2F9D - chains A and P; structure by X-ray diffraction, 2.50 A resolution.

[Chain A]
Name: Pre-mRNA branch site protein p14
Organism: Homo sapiens
UniProt: Q9Y3B4 (PM14_HUMAN); numbering as in UniProt (aligned over 1-125)
Sequence (125 residues; each row starts with the number of its first residue):
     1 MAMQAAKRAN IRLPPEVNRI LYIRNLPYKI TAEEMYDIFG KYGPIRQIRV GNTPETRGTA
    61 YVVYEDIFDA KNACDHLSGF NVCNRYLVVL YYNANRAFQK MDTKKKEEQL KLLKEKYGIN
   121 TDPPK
Not modelled in the structure: 1-11
Reported in the primary citation:
  - mutagenesis - Y22M: unchanged binding to bulged duplex RNA

[Chain P]
Name: Splicing factor 3B subunit 1
Organism: Homo sapiens
Notes: fragment: Residues: 373-415
UniProt: O75533 (SF3B1_HUMAN); residues 373-415 here = UniProt positions 373-415
Sequence (43 residues; numbered 373 to 415; the number before each row is that of its first residue):
   373 GHIMSMTPEQ LQAWRWEREI DERNRPLSDE ELDAMFPEGY KVL
Not modelled in the structure: 373-376
Differences from the reference sequence: modified residue (376, 378, 407)
Modified / non-standard residues: Mse376 (selenomethionine); Mse378 (selenomethionine; parent Met); Mse407 (selenomethionine; parent Met)
UniProt features mapped onto this chain:
  - modified residue: Ser400 (Phosphoserine)
  - cross-link: Lys413 (Glycyl lysine isopeptide (Lys-Gly) (interchain with G-Cter in SUMO1))

[Interface between chain A and chain P]
Residue-residue contacts (58):
  Arg12(A) with Trp388(P)
  Leu13(A) with Arg395(P), hydrogen bond (backbone-side chain)
  Pro14(A) with Arg395(P), hydrogen bond (backbone-side chain)
  Pro15(A) with Arg395(P)
  Val17(A) with Arg395(P), hydrogen bond (backbone-side chain)
  Arg19(A) with Arg395(P), hydrogen bond (side chain-backbone); Asn396(P), hydrogen bond (side chain-backbone); Arg397(P), hydrogen bond (side chain-backbone); Pro398(P); Leu399(P)
  Tyr22(A) with Tyr412(P)
  Ala32(A) with Leu415(P), hydrophobic
  Arg46(A) with Leu399(P), hydrogen bond (side chain-backbone); Asp401(P), salt bridge; Leu404(P)
  Gln47(A) with Leu404(P); Phe408(P)
  Ile48(A) with Lys413(P); Val414(P); Leu415(P), hydrogen bond (backbone-backbone)
  Arg49(A) with Asp405(P), salt bridge; Phe408(P); Tyr412(P); Lys413(P); Val414(P)
  Val50(A) with Tyr412(P); Lys413(P), hydrogen bond (backbone-backbone); Leu415(P), hydrophobic
  Gly51(A) with Gly411(P); Tyr412(P)
  Asn52(A) with Gly411(P), hydrogen bond (backbone-backbone); Tyr412(P); Lys413(P)
  Thr53(A) with Gly411(P)
  Thr56(A) with Glu410(P); Gly411(P), hydrogen bond (side chain-backbone); Tyr412(P)
  Thr59(A) with Tyr412(P), hydrogen bond
  Ala60(A) with Tyr412(P), hydrophobic
  Tyr61(A) with Phe408(P), hydrophobic; Pro409(P); Tyr412(P)
  Glu65(A) with Asn396(P)
  Asp66(A) with Asn396(P), hydrogen bond
  Ile67(A) with Arg395(P); Asn396(P), hydrogen bond (backbone-side chain)
  Tyr92(A) with Mse407(P), hydrogen bond (side chain-backbone)
  Ala97(A) with Pro409(P)
  Phe98(A) with Ala406(P); Mse407(P); Phe408(P); Pro409(P), hydrophobic
  Gln109(A) with Ala406(P)
  Leu113(A) with Ala406(P)
  Tyr117(A) with Glu402(P), hydrogen bond; Glu403(P); Ala406(P), hydrophobic
  Ile119(A) with Mse407(P), hydrophobic
Also at the interface, not in a pair above, chain A (36 interface residues in all): Ile20, Met35, Tyr36, Val63, Phe68, Lys116
Also at the interface, not in a pair above, chain P (23 interface residues in all): Ile392, Ser400

[Summary]
36 residues of chain A face 23 of chain P across their interface; the contacts include 16 hydrogen bonds and 2
salt bridges. Polar contacts include Arg46(A)-Asp401(P), Arg49(A)-Asp405(P) and Leu13(A)-Arg395(P). The paper
reports that Y22M of chain A leaves binding to bulged duplex RNA unchanged.
Here chain A is Pre-mRNA branch site protein p14 and chain P is Splicing factor 3B subunit 1, both from Homo
sapiens. Entry 2F9D (2.5 angstrom resolution structure of the spliceosomal protein p14 bound to region of
SF3b155) was determined by X-ray diffraction, deposited together with 2F9J.
